1FZ6 - chains C and E of the 6 polymer chains in the assembly; structure by X-ray diffraction, 2.05 A resolution.

[Chain C]
Protein: Methane monooxygenase component A, beta chain
From: Methylococcus capsulatus
Notes: EC 1.14.13.25
UniProtKB: P18798 (MEMB_METCA); residues 1-389 here = UniProt positions 1-389
Amino-acid sequence (389 residues; row label = number of the first residue in the row):
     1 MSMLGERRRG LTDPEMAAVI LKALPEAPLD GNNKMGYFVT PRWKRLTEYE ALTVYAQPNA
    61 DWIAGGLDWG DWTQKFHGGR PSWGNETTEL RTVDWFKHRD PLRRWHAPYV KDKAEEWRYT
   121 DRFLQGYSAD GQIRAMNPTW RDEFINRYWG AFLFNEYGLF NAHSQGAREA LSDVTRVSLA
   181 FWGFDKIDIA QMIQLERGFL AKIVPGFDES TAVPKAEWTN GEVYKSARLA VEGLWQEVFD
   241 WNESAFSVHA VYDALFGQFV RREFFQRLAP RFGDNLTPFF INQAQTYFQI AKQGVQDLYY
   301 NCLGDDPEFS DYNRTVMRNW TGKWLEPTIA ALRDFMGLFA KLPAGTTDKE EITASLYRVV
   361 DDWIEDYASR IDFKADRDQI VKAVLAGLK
Disordered / not traced: 1
Differences from the reference sequence: conflict Arg370 (Ala in P18798)
Ion coordination: Ca2+ near Asp348 (its only coordinating residue here)

[Chain E]
Protein: Methane monooxygenase component A, gamma chain
From: Methylococcus capsulatus
Notes: EC 1.14.13.25
UniProtKB: P11987 (MEMG_METCA); numbering as in UniProt (aligned over 1-170)
Amino-acid sequence (170 residues; row label = number of the first residue in the row):
     1 MAKLGIHSND TRDAWVNKIA QLNTLEKAAE MLKQFRMDHT TPFRNSYELD NDYLWIEAKL
    61 EEKVAVLKAR AFNEVDFRHK TAFGEDAKSV LDGTVAKMNA AKDKWEAEKI HIGFRQAYKP
   121 PIMPVNYFLD GERQLGTRLM ELRNLNYYDT PLEELRKQRG VRVVHLQSPH
Disordered / not traced: 1-2, 169-170

[How chain C and chain E interact]
Contacting residue pairs - 60 pairs, chain C then chain E:
  Asp61(C) with His7(E), salt bridge; Arg12(E), salt bridge; Trp55(E)
  Trp62(C) with Leu54(E); Trp55(E); Ala58(E)
  Leu67(C) with His7(E)
  Asp68(C) with His7(E)
  Trp69(C) with Ile6(E), hydrophobic; His7(E)
  Gly70(C) with Leu54(E)
  Asp71(C) with Tyr53(E); Leu54(E)
  His77(C) with His111(E); Met140(E); Arg143(E), hydrogen bond
  Gly78(C) with His111(E); Ile112(E); Arg115(E); Leu139(E)
  Gly79(C) with Arg115(E)
  Arg80(C) with Arg115(E); Glu132(E)
  Pro81(C) with Arg115(E)
  Asn85(C) with Ala58(E); Glu61(E)
  Glu86(C) with Arg115(E), salt bridge; Lys119(E); Pro120(E); Val125(E); Phe128(E)
  Thr87(C) with Leu129(E)
  Thr88(C) with Val125(E)
  Glu89(C) with Pro124(E); Val125(E), hydrogen bond (side chain-backbone)
  Arg91(C) with Ala58(E); Glu61(E), salt bridge; Pro121(E)
  Gln165(C) with Leu129(E)
  Val238(C) with Asn126(E)
  Phe239(C) with Asn126(E), hydrogen bond (backbone-side chain); Leu129(E); Asp130(E)
  Asp240(C) with Val125(E); Asn126(E), hydrogen bond (backbone-side chain)
  Glu243(C) with Asn126(E), hydrogen bond
  Phe309(C) with Glu62(E); Val66(E), hydrophobic
  Tyr312(C) with Ala65(E); Val66(E), hydrophobic; Ala69(E), hydrophobic; Phe77(E)
  Thr315(C) with Ala69(E)
  Val316(C) with Phe77(E), hydrophobic
  Arg318(C) with Glu74(E)
  Asn319(C) with Glu74(E), hydrogen bond (side chain-backbone); Phe77(E); Arg78(E), hydrogen bond
  Lys323(C) with Arg78(E); Asn126(E)
Also at the interface, not in a pair above, chain C (33 interface residues in all): Glu237, Glu308, Asp311
Also at the interface, not in a pair above, chain E (34 interface residues in all): Arg70, Arg133, Asn144

[In short]
The interface between chain C and chain E involves 33 residues on one side and 34 on the other, with 7
hydrogen bonds and 4 salt bridges. Polar contacts include Asp61(C)-His7(E), Asp61(C)-Arg12(E) and
Glu86(C)-Arg115(E).
Here chain C is Methane monooxygenase component A, beta chain and chain E is Methane monooxygenase component
A, gamma chain, both from Methylococcus capsulatus. Entry 1FZ6 (Methane monooxygenase hydroxylase, form II
soaked in 1 M methanol) was determined by X-ray diffraction (same publication as 1FZ7).
